3UYI - chain A; structure by X-ray diffraction, 2.31 A resolution.

# Chain A
Protein: Perakine reductase
Source organism: Rauvolfia serpentina
UniProt: Q3L181 (Q3L181_RAUSE); numbering as in UniProt (aligned over 1-336)
Amino-acid sequence (337 residues; each row starts with the number of its first residue; numbering starts at 0):
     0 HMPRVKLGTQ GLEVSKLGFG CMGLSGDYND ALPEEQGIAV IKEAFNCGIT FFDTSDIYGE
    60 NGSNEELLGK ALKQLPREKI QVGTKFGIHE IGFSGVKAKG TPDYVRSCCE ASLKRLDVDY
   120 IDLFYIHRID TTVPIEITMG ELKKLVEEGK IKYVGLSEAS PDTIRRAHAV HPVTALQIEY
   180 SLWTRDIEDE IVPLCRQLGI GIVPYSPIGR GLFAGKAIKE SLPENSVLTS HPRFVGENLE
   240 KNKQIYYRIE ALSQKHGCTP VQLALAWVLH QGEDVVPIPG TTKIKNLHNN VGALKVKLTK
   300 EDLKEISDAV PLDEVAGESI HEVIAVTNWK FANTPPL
Unresolved in the structure: 26-30, 221-239
Construct notes: expression tag (0)
Modified / non-standard residues: Lys142 (n-methyl-lysine; MLZ)
Reported in the primary citation:
  - catalytic residues: Asp52, Tyr57, Lys84, His126 (citing earlier work)
  - conformationally variable residues (order/disorder transition): Asp26 to Ala30, Leu221 to Glu239
  - interface residues: Ala213

# Summary
From the paper: catalytic residues Asp52, Tyr57 and Lys84 among others; the interface residue Ala213.
Chain A is Perakine reductase (Rauvolfia serpentina); the structure, Crystal Structure of Perakine Reductase,
Founder Member of a Novel AKR Subfamily with Unique Conformational Changes ..., was determined by X-ray
diffraction, deposited together with 3V0S, 3V0T and 3V0U.
